6JNF - chains A and E of the 10 polymer chains in the assembly; structure by electron microscopy, 3.81 A resolution.

Chain A:
Name: Mitochondrial import receptor subunit TOM40
Organism: Saccharomyces cerevisiae S288c
UniProtKB: P23644 (TOM40_YEAST); residues 1-387 here = UniProt positions 1-387
Amino-acid sequence (387 residues; row label = number of the first residue in the row):
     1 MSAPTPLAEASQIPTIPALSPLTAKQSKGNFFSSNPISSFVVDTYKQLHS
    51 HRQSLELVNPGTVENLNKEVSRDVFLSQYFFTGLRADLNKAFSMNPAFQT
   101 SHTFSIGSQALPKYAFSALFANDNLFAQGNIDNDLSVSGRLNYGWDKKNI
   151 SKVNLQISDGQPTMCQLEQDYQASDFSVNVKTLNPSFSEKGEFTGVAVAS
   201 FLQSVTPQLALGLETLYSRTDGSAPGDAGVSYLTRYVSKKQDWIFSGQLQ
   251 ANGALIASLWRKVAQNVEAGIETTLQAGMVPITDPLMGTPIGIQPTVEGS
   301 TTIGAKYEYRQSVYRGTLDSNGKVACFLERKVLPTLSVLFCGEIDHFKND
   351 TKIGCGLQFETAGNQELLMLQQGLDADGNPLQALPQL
Not modelled in the structure: 1-46, 94, 146-147, 186-190, 278-290, 374-387
Ligand contacts: 46E ((2R)-3-{[(S)-(2-aminoethoxy)(hydroxy)phosphoryl]oxy}-2-(tetradecanoyloxy)propyl tetradecanoate): Leu84, Ala86, Ile106, Leu328, Arg330, Val332, Val338, Phe340, Ile344, Gly356, Leu357

Chain E:
Name: Mitochondrial import receptor subunit TOM6
Organism: Saccharomyces cerevisiae S288c
UniProtKB: P33448 (TOM6_YEAST); residues 1-61 here = UniProt positions 1-61
Amino-acid sequence (61 residues; each row starts with the number of its first residue):
     1 MDGMFAMPGAAAGAASPQQPKSRFQAFKESPLYTIALNGAFFVAGVAFIQ
    51 SPLMDMLAPQL
Not modelled in the structure: 1-24
Swiss-Prot annotation at these positions:
  - modified residue: Met1 (N-acetylmethionine)

Chain A / chain E interface:
Contacting residue pairs (19; chain A residue first):
  Trp243(A) with Gln50(E)
  Ala257(A) with Phe42(E), hydrophobic
  Leu259(A) with Val46(E), hydrophobic; Gln50(E)
  Arg261(A) with Ile49(E)
  Ala269(A) with Ile49(E), hydrophobic
  Ile271(A) with Gly45(E); Val46(E)
  Thr273(A) with Phe42(E)
  Leu275(A) with Ile35(E), hydrophobic
  Val297(A) with Pro31(E); Thr34(E); Ile35(E), hydrophobic
  Gly299(A) with Asn38(E)
  Ser300(A) with Asn38(E)
  Thr301(A) with Asn38(E); Phe41(E)
  Tyr307(A) with Leu57(E)
  Tyr309(A) with Pro59(E)
Other interface residues (no listed pair), chain A (19 interface residues in all): Ser258, Val263, Val267, Pro295, Ser320
Other interface residues (no listed pair), chain E (16 interface residues in all): Ser51, Met54, Asp55, Ala58

Summary:
Chain A and chain E form an interface of 19 and 16 residues respectively. Ligands of chain A: compound 46E.
Chain A is Mitochondrial import receptor subunit TOM40 and chain E is Mitochondrial import receptor subunit
TOM6, both from Saccharomyces cerevisiae S288c; the structure, Cryo-EM structure of the translocator of the
outer mitochondrial membrane, was determined by electron microscopy.
